PDB entry 9FFG | electron microscopy, 3.30 A resolution | chain A

== Chain A ==
Molecule: Major capsid protein
Organism: Rhodobacter capsulatus
Notes: engineered mutation(s): variant S120
Sequence (511 residues; each row starts with the number of its first residue):
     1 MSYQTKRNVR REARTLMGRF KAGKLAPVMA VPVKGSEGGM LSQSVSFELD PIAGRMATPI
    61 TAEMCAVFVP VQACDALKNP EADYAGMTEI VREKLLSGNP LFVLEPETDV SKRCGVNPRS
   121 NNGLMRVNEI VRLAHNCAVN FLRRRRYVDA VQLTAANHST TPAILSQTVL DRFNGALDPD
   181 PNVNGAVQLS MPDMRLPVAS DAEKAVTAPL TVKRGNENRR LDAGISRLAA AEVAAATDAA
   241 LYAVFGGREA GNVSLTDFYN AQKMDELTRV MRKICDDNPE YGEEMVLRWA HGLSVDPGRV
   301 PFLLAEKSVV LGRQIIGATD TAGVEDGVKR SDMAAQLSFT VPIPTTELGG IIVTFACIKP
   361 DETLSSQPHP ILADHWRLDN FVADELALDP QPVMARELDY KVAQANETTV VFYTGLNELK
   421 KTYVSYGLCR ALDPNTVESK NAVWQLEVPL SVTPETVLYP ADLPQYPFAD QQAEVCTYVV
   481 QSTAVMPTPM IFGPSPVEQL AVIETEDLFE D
Unresolved in the structure: 1-2, 184-254, 511
Reported in the primary citation:
  - mutagenesis - S120R: increased stability (proposed by the authors, not directly observed)

== In short ==
From the paper: S120R increases stability.
Chain A is Major capsid protein (Rhodobacter capsulatus); the structure, Empty capsid of Rhodobacter
microvirus Ebor computed with I4 symmetry, was determined by electron microscopy.
